PDB entry 4ZUU | X-ray diffraction, 2.20 A resolution | chains A and B of the 3 polymer chains in the assembly

[Chain A]
Protein: Classical MHC class I antigen
Source organism: Equus caballus
UniProt: Q860N6 (Q860N6_HORSE); residues 1-274 here correspond to UniProt positions 22-295 (UniProt number = residue number + 21)
Sequence (274 residues; row label = number of the first residue in the row):
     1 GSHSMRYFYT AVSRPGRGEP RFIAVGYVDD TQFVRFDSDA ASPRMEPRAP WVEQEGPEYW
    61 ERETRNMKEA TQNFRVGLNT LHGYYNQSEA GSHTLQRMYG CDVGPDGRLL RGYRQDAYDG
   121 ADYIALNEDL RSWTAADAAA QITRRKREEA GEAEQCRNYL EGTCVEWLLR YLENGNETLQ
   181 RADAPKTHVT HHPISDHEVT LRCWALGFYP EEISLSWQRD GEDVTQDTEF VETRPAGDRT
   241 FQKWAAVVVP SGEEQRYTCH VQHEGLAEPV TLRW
Disulfides: Cys101-Cys164, Cys203-Cys259

[Chain B]
Protein: Beta-2-microglobulin
Source organism: Mus musculus
UniProt: P01887 (B2MG_MOUSE); residues 1-99 here correspond to UniProt positions 21-119 (UniProt number = residue number + 20)
Sequence (99 residues; numbered 1 to 99; the number before each row is that of its first residue):
     1 IQKTPQIQVY SRHPPENGKP NILNCYVTQF HPPHIEIQML KNGKKIPKVE MSDMSFSKDW
    61 SFYILAHTEF TPTETDTYAC RVKHDSMAEP KTVYWDRDM
Differences from the reference sequence: engineered mutation Asp85 (Ala105 in P01887)
Disulfides: Cys25-Cys80

[Interface between chain A and chain B]
Residue-residue contacts - 52 pairs, chain A then chain B:
  Arg6(A) with Lys58(B)
  Phe8(A) with Phe56(B), hydrophobic
  Tyr9(A) with Phe56(B)
  Thr10(A) with Phe56(B); Phe62(B)
  Val12(A) with Pro33(B), hydrophobic; His34(B)
  Ser13(A) with His34(B)
  Val25(A) with Asp53(B); Ser55(B)
  Tyr27(A) with Ser55(B); Tyr63(B), hydrogen bond
  Gln32(A) with Asp53(B)
  Arg35(A) with Asp53(B), salt bridge
  Ser92(A) with His34(B), hydrogen bond
  Thr94(A) with His31(B), hydrogen bond; Pro33(B)
  Gln96(A) with His31(B); Phe56(B); Trp60(B), hydrogen bond (side chain-backbone); Phe62(B)
  Arg97(A) with Phe56(B)
  Met98(A) with Lys58(B)
  Gln115(A) with Trp60(B)
  Asp116(A) with Trp60(B)
  Ala117(A) with Trp60(B), hydrophobic
  Asp119(A) with His31(B)
  Gly120(A) with His31(B), hydrogen bond (backbone-side chain); Trp60(B)
  Asp122(A) with Trp60(B), hydrogen bond
  His192(A) with Asp98(B), salt bridge
  Arg202(A) with Asp98(B), hydrogen bond (side chain-backbone)
  Trp204(A) with Asp98(B); Met99(B)
  Val231(A) with Gln8(B)
  Glu232(A) with Gln8(B), hydrogen bond (backbone-side chain)
  Thr233(A) with Tyr26(B)
  Arg234(A) with Gln8(B), hydrogen bond; Tyr10(B); Tyr26(B); Met99(B), hydrogen bond (side chain-backbone)
  Pro235(A) with Tyr10(B), hydrogen bond (backbone-side chain); Asn24(B); Tyr26(B)
  Ala236(A) with Arg12(B), hydrogen bond (backbone-side chain); Asn24(B), hydrogen bond (backbone-side chain)
  Gly237(A) with Arg12(B), hydrogen bond (backbone-side chain); Leu65(B)
  Gln242(A) with Tyr10(B); Ser11(B); Arg12(B)
  Trp244(A) with Met99(B), hydrogen bond (side chain-backbone)
Interface residues without a listed pair, chain A (39 interface residues in all): Arg14, Ile23, Arg48, Ala121, Leu206, Asp238
Interface residues without a listed pair, chain B (23 interface residues in all): Pro14, Pro32, Met54, Asp59

[Summary]
Chain A and chain B form an interface of 39 and 23 residues respectively, with 15 hydrogen bonds and 2 salt
bridges. Polar contacts include Arg35(A)-Asp53(B), His192(A)-Asp98(B) and Tyr27(A)-Tyr63(B).
Chain A is Classical MHC class I antigen (Equus caballus) and chain B is Beta-2-microglobulin (Mus musculus);
the structure, Crystal structure of Equine MHC I(Eqca-N*00602) in complexed with equine infectious anaemia
virus (EIAV) derived peptide ..., was determined by X-ray diffraction, deposited together with 4ZUS, 4ZUT,
4ZUV and 4ZUW.
